4F0N - chains B and D of the 4 polymer chains in the assembly; structure by X-ray diffraction, 1.68 A resolution.

[Chain B (and D)]
Name: Insulin B chain
Source organism: Homo sapiens
Notes: chain D of this document is another copy of the same molecule, construct and numbering; everything in this record applies to it too
UniProtKB: P01308 (INS_HUMAN); residues 1-30 here correspond to UniProt positions 25-54 (UniProt number = residue number + 24)
Amino-acid sequence (30 residues; numbered 1 to 30; the number before each row is that of its first residue):
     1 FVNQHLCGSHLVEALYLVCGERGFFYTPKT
Bound ions: Zn2+ near His10 (its only coordinating residue here)

[Interface between chain B and chain D]
Pairs across the interface (29; chain B residue first):
  Gly8(B) with Tyr16(D)
  Ser9(B) with Glu13(D); Tyr16(D)
  Val12(B) with Val12(D), hydrophobic; Tyr16(D), hydrophobic; Phe24(D), hydrophobic
  Glu13(B) with Ser9(D), hydrogen bond; Glu13(D)
  Tyr16(B) with Gly8(D); Ser9(D); Val12(D), hydrophobic; Tyr26(D)
  Gly20(B) with Tyr26(D); Pro28(D)
  Glu21(B) with Pro28(D)
  Gly23(B) with Tyr26(D); Pro28(D)
  Phe24(B) with Val12(D), hydrophobic; Phe24(D), hydrophobic; Phe25(D); Tyr26(D), hydrogen bond (backbone-backbone)
  Phe25(B) with Phe24(D); Phe25(D), hydrophobic
  Tyr26(B) with Tyr16(D); Gly23(D); Phe24(D), hydrogen bond (backbone-backbone)
  Pro28(B) with Glu21(D); Gly23(D)
  Lys29(B) with Glu21(D)
Also at the interface, not in a pair above, chain D (14 interface residues in all): Gly20, Arg22, Thr30

[Overview]
Chain B and chain D form an interface of 13 and 14 residues respectively; the contacts include 3 hydrogen
bonds. Polar pairs include Glu13(B)-Ser9(D) and Phe24(B)-Tyr26(D).
Both chains are Insulin B chain (Homo sapiens). Entry 4F0N (Human Insulin) was determined by X-ray diffraction
together with 4EWW, 4EWX, 4EWZ, 4EX0, 4EX1, 4EXX and 17 further entries from the same study.
